4TZ2 - chain A; structure by X-ray diffraction, 1.70 A resolution.

Chain A:
Protein: ATPase family AAA domain-containing protein 2
From: Homo sapiens
Notes: EC 3.6.1.3
Reference sequence: Q6PL18 (ATAD2_HUMAN); numbering as in UniProt (aligned over 981-1108)
Chain sequence (130 residues; each row starts with the number of its first residue):
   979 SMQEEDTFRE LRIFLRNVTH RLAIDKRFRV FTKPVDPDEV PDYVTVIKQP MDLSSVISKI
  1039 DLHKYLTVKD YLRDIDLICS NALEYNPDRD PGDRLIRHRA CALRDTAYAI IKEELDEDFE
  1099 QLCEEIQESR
Sequence notes: expression tag (979-980)
Modified residues: Cys-1079 (S-hydroxycysteine; CSO)
Small-molecule neighbours: 3-(5-phenyl-4H-1,2,4-triazol-3-yl)aniline (39R): Val-1008, Phe-1009, Lys-1011, Val-1013, Tyr-1021, Met-1029, Asp-1030, Leu-1055, Ile-1056, Asn-1059, Ala-1060, Tyr-1063, Asn-1064, Ile-1074
Reported in the primary citation:
  - binding site for 3-(5-phenyl-4H-1,2,4-triazol-3-yl)aniline: Val-1008, Val-1013, Tyr-1021, Met-1029, Ile-1056, Tyr-1063, Asn-1064, Ile-1074

In short:
Chain A binds 3-(5-phenyl-4H-1,2,4-triazol-3-yl)aniline. From the paper: a binding site for
3-(5-phenyl-4H-1,2,4-triazol-3-yl)aniline at Val-1008, Val-1013 and Tyr-1021 among others.
Chain A is ATPase family AAA domain-containing protein 2 (Homo sapiens); the structure, Fragment-Based
Screening of the Bromodomain of ATAD2, was determined by X-ray diffraction together with 4TYL and 4TZ8 from
the same study.
